4K5O - chain A; structure by X-ray diffraction, 1.90 A resolution.

== Chain A ==
Molecule: M1 family aminopeptidase
From: Plasmodium falciparum FcB1/Columbia
Notes: EC 3.4.11.-
Reference sequence: O96935 (AMP1_PLAFQ); numbering as in UniProt (aligned over 196-1084)
Amino-acid sequence (895 residues; row label = number of the first residue in the row):
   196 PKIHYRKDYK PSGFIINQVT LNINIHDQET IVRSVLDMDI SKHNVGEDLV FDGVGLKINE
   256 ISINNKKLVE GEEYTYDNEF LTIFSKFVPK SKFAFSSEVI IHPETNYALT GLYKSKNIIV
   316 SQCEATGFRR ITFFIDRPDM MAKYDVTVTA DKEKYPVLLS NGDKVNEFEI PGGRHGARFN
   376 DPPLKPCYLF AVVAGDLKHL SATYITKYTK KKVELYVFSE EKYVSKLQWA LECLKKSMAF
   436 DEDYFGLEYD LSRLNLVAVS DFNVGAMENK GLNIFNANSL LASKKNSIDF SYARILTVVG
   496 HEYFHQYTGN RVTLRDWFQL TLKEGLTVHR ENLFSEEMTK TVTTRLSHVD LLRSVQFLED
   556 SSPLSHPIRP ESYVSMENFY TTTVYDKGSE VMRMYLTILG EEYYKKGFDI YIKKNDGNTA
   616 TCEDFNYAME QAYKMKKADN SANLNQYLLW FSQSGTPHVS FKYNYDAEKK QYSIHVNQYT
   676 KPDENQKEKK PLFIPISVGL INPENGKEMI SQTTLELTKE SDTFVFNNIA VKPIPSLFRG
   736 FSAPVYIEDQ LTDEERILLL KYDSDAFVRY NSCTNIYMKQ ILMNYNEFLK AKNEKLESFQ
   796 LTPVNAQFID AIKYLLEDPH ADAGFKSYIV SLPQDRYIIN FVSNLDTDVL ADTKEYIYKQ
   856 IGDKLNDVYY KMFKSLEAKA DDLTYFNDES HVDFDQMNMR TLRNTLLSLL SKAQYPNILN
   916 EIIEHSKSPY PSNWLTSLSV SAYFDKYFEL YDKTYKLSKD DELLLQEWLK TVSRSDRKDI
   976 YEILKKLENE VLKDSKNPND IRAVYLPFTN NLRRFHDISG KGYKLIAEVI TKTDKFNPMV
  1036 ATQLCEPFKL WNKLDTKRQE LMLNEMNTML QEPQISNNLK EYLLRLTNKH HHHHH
Not modelled in the structure: 1085-1090
Construct notes: engineered mutation Gln213 (Asn in O96935), Gln223 (Asn in O96935), Pro378 (His in O96935), Gln501 (Asn in O96935), Gln745 (Asn in O96935), Gln795 (Asn in O96935), Gln1069 (Asn in O96935); expression tag (1085-1090)
Metal / ion sites: Mg2+ near Gly250 (its only coordinating residue here); Zn2+: His496, His500, Glu519 (together with 1OT)
Small-molecule neighbours: 1OT ({(R)-amino[4-(1H-pyrazol-1-yl)phenyl]methyl}phosphonic acid): Gln317, Glu319, Ala320, Val459, Ala461, Met462, Glu463, His496, Glu497, His500, Lys518, Glu519, Met571, Glu572, Tyr575, Tyr580, Met1034

== In short ==
Ligands of chain A: compound 1OT. His496, His500 and Glu519 form the Zn2+ site.
Chain A is M1 family aminopeptidase (Plasmodium falciparum FcB1/Columbia); the structure, Phosphonic Arginine
Mimetics as Inhibitors of the M1 Aminopeptidases from Plasmodium falciparum, was determined by X-ray
diffraction together with 4K3N, 4K5L, 4K5M, 4K5N and 4K5P from the same study.
